PDB entry 4TLH | X-ray diffraction, 1.70 A resolution | chains A and B of the 3 polymer chains in the assembly

== Chain A (and B) ==
Molecule: Ethanolamine utilization protein EutL
Organism: Clostridium perfringens E str. JGS1987
Notes: chain B of this document is another copy of the same molecule, construct and numbering; everything in this record applies to it too
UniProt: B1BQ33 (B1BQ33_CLOPF); numbering as in UniProt (aligned over 1-217)
Sequence (225 residues; each row starts with the number of its first residue):
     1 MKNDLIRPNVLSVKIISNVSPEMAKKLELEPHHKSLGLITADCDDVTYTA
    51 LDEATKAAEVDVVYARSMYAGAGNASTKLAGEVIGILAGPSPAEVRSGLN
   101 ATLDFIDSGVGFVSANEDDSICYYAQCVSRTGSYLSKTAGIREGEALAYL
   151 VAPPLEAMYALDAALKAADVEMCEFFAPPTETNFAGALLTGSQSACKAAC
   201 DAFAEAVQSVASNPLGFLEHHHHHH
Unresolved in the structure: 221-225 (chain B: 218-225)
Differences from the reference sequence: expression tag (218-225)
Bound ions: Na+ site 1: N74 (shared with N74(B) of chain B; 1 residue of chain C); Na+ site 2: E117 (shared with S212(B) of chain B)

== Chain A / chain B interface ==
Pairs across the interface - 66 pairs, chain A then chain B:
  Y69(A) - Y69(B)  hydrophobic
  A70(A) - Y69(B)
  A70(A) - S76(B)
  N74(A) - N74(B)  hydrogen bond (side chain-backbone)
  N74(A) - S76(B)
  S120(A) - T77(B)
  S120(A) - K78(B)  hydrogen bond (backbone-backbone)
  I121(A) - L79(B)  hydrophobic
  P153(A) - T77(B)
  P154(A) - M68(B)  hydrophobic
  P154(A) - I84(B)
  L155(A) - S12(B)
  L155(A) - L38(B)  hydrophobic
  L155(A) - I39(B)
  L155(A) - T40(B)
  L155(A) - I84(B)
  E156(A) - L79(B)
  M158(A) - I84(B)  hydrophobic
  M158(A) - I86(B)  hydrophobic
  Y159(A) - K14(B)
  Y159(A) - I16(B)  hydrophobic
  Y159(A) - L38(B)
  L161(A) - M23(B)  hydrophobic
  D162(A) - I16(B)
  D162(A) - N18(B)
  D162(A) - V19(B)
  D162(A) - S20(B)  hydrogen bond
  D162(A) - M23(B)
  L165(A) - S20(B)
  L165(A) - E22(B)
  L165(A) - M23(B)  hydrophobic
  K166(A) - I16(B)
  K166(A) - S17(B)  hydrogen bond (side chain-backbone)
  K166(A) - N18(B)  hydrogen bond (side chain-backbone)
  K166(A) - S20(B)
  V170(A) - E22(B)
  M172(A) - E22(B)
  M172(A) - M23(B)  hydrophobic
  M172(A) - K26(B)
  F175(A) - K26(B)
  A177(A) - Y64(B)
  P178(A) - Y64(B)  hydrogen bond (backbone-side chain)
  P178(A) - R66(B)
  P179(A) - R66(B)
  P179(A) - S67(B)
  P179(A) - M68(B)  hydrophobic
  P179(A) - Y69(B)  hydrophobic
  T180(A) - Y69(B)
  E181(A) - Y69(B)
  N183(A) - M68(B)
  N183(A) - Y69(B)  hydrogen bond (side chain-backbone)
  F184(A) - S76(B)
  F184(A) - T77(B)
  P214(A) - L11(B)
  P214(A) - S12(B)  hydrogen bond (backbone-side chain)
  P214(A) - V13(B)  hydrogen bond (backbone-backbone)
  P214(A) - L79(B)  hydrophobic
  L215(A) - L11(B)
  L215(A) - S12(B)
  L215(A) - V13(B)
  G216(A) - V13(B)  hydrogen bond (backbone-backbone)
  F217(A) - V13(B)  hydrophobic
  F217(A) - R96(B)
  F217(A) - N100(B)
  L218(A) - V13(B)  hydrophobic
  L218(A) - L103(B)  hydrophobic
Other interface residues (no listed pair), chain A (33 interface residues in all): N116, T182, V210
Other interface residues (no listed pair), chain B (36 interface residues in all): V10, I15, L27, A70, A80, L99

== Overview ==
The interface between chain A and chain B involves 33 residues on one side and 36 on the other, with 10
hydrogen bonds. Polar contacts include N74(A)-N74(B), D162(A)-S20(B) and K166(A)-S17(B).
Chain A and chain B are both Ethanolamine utilization protein EutL (Clostridium perfringens E str. JGS1987);
the structure, Monoclinic Crystal Structure of EutL from Clostridium Perfringens, was determined by X-ray
diffraction (same publication as 6ARC and 6ARD).
